Entry 6EP4 (X-ray diffraction, 2.30 A resolution); this record covers chain A.

== Chain A ==
Molecule: Cholinesterase
Organism: Homo sapiens
Notes: EC 3.1.1.8
Reference sequence: P06276 (CHLE_HUMAN); residues 1-529 here correspond to UniProt positions 29-557 (UniProt number = residue number + 28)
Chain sequence (529 residues; each row starts with the number of its first residue):
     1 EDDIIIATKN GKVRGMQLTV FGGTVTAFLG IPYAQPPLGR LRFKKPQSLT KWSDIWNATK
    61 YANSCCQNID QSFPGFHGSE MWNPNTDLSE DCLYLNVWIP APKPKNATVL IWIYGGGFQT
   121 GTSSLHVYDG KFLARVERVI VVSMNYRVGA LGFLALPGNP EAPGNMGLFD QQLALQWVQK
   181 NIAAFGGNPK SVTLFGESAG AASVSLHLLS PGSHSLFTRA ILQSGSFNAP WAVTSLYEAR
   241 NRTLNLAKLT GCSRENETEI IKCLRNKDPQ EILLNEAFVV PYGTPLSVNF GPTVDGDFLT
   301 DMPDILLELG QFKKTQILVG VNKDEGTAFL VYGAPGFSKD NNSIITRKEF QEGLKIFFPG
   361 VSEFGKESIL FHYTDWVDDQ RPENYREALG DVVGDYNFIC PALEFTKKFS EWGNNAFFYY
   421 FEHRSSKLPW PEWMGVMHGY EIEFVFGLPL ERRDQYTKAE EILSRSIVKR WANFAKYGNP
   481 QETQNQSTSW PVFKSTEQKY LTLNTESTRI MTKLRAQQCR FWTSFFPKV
Disordered / not traced: 1-2, 377-380
Disulfide bonds: C65-C92, C252-C263, C400-C519
Covalent attachments: N-acetylglucosamine (NAG) linked to N57, N106, N256, N485; glycan linked to N241, N341
Sequence notes: engineered mutation Q17 (Asn45 in P06276), Q455 (Asn483 in P06276), Q481 (Asn509 in P06276), Q486 (Asn514 in P06276)
Ligand contacts: decamethonium ion (DME): D70, W82, G115, G116, Y128, E197, S198, P285, A328, Y332, W430, H438, G439, I442
What the authors report for this chain:
  - binding site for decamethonium ion: W82, E197, A328, Y332

== Overview ==
Bound to chain A: decamethonium ion. N-acetylglucosamine is covalently linked to N57, N106, N256 and N485. The
paper reports a binding site for decamethonium ion at W82, E197 and A328 among others.
Chain A is Cholinesterase (Homo sapiens); the structure, Human butyrylcholinesterase in complex with
decamethonium, was determined by X-ray diffraction together with 6EQP, 6EQQ, 6ESJ and 6ESY from the same
study.
